5VCA - chains P and M of the 6 polymer chains in the assembly; structure by electron microscopy, 4.80 A resolution (low resolution: residue-level contacts below are approximate; hydrogen-bond / salt-bridge calls are withheld).

[Chain P (and M)]
Molecule: VCP-like ATPase
From: Thermoplasma acidophilum (strain ATCC 25905 / DSM 1728 / JCM 9062 / NBRC 15155 / AMRC-C165)
Notes: chain M of this document is another copy of the same molecule, construct and numbering; everything in this record applies to it too
UniProt: O05209 (VAT_THEAC); residue numbers follow UniProt; this construct covers 183-745
Amino-acid sequence (564 residues; each row starts with the number of its first residue):
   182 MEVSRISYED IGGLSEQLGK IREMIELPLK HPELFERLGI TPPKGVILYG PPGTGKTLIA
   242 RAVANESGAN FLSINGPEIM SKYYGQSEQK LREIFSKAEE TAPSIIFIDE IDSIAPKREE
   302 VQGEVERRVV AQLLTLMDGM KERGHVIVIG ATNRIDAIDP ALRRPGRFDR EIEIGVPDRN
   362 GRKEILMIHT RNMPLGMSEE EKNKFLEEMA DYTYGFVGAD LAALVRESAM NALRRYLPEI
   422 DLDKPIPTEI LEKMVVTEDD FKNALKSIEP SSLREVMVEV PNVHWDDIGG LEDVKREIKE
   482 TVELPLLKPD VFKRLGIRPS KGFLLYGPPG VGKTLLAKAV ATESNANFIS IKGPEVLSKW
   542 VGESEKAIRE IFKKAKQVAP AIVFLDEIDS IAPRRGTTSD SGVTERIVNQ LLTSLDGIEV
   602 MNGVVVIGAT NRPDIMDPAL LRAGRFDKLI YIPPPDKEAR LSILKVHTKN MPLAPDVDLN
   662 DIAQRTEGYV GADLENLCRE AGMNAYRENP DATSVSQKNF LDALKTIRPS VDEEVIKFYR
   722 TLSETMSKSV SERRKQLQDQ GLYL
Unresolved in the structure: 182, 727-745
Sequence notes: expression tag (182)
UniProt features mapped onto this chain:
  - binding site (ATP): Gly-231 to Thr-238, Gly-508 to Thr-515
Reported in the primary citation:
  - mutagenesis - E291Q/E568Q: abolished catalytic activity
  - catalytic residues: Glu-291, Glu-568 (citing earlier work)

[How chain P and chain M interact]
Pairs across the interface (15; chain P residue first):
  Pro-258(P) with Ala-312(M)
  Pro-297(P) with Glu-300(M)
  Ala-410(P) with Gly-220(M); Ile-221(M)
  Pro-535(P) with Leu-593(M)
  Leu-538(P) with Asn-590(M)
  Ser-539(P) with Asn-590(M); Gln-591(M)
  Thr-579(P) with Thr-579(M)
  Ser-580(P) with Arg-576(M); Gly-577(M); Thr-578(M); Thr-579(M)
  Met-652(P) with Leu-496(M)
  Ala-693(P) with Val-492(M)
Also at the interface, not in a pair above, chain P (15 interface residues in all): Met-435, Glu-536, Asn-651, Pro-653, Arg-680
Also at the interface, not in a pair above, chain M (18 interface residues in all): Leu-219, Leu-315, Arg-499, Glu-586, Thr-594

[Overview]
15 residues of chain P face 18 of chain M across their interface. From UniProt: 16 ATP-binding residues on
chain P. The paper reports catalytic residues Glu-291(P) and Glu-568(P); E291Q/E568Q of chain P abolish
catalytic activity.
Both chains are VCP-like ATPase (Thermoplasma acidophilum (strain ATCC 25905 / DSM 1728 / JCM 9062 / NBRC
15155 / AMRC-C165)). Entry 5VCA (VCP like ATPase from T. acidophilum (VAT)-Substrate bound conformation) was
determined by electron microscopy, deposited together with 5VC7.
